PDB entry 6J5Y | X-ray diffraction, 1.98 A resolution | chain A

[Chain A]
Protein: FAA hydrolase family protein
Organism: Pseudomonas aeruginosa
UniProtKB: A0A080VH08 (A0A080VH08_PSEAI); numbering as in UniProt (aligned over 2-232)
Sequence (239 residues; numbered 2 to 240; the number before each row is that of its first residue):
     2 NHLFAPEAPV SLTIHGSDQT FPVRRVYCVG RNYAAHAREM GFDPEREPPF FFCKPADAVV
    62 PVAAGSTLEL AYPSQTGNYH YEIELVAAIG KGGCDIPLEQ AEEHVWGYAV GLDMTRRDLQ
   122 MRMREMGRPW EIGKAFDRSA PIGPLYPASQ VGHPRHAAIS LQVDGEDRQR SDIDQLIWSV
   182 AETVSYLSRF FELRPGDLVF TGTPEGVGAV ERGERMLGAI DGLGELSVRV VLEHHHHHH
Unresolved in the structure: 235-240
Construct notes: expression tag (233-240)
Metal / ion sites: Mn2+: Glu-83, Glu-85, Asp-114 (together with pyruvic acid)
Ligand contacts: pyruvic acid (PYR): Val-30, Gly-31, Arg-32, Asn-33, His-37, Phe-51, Phe-53, Glu-83, Glu-85, Asp-114, Trp-131, Lys-135, Gly-203, Thr-204

[In short]
Bound to chain A: pyruvic acid. Glu-83, Glu-85 and Asp-114 form the Mn2+ site.
Chain A is FAA hydrolase family protein (Pseudomonas aeruginosa); the structure, Crystal structure of
fumarylpyruvate hydrolase from Pseudomonas aeruginosa in complex with Mn2+ and pyruvate, was determined by
X-ray diffraction together with 6J57 from the same study.
